7MKJ - chains J and L of the 9 polymer chains in the assembly; structure by electron microscopy, 2.90 A resolution.

== Chain J ==
Name: DNA-directed RNA polymerase subunit beta'
From: Escherichia coli
Notes: EC 2.7.7.6
Reference sequence: A0A4S1NBU2 (A0A4S1NBU2_ECOLX); residues 1-1407 here = UniProt positions 1-1407
Sequence (1407 residues; numbered 1 to 1407; the number before each row is that of its first residue):
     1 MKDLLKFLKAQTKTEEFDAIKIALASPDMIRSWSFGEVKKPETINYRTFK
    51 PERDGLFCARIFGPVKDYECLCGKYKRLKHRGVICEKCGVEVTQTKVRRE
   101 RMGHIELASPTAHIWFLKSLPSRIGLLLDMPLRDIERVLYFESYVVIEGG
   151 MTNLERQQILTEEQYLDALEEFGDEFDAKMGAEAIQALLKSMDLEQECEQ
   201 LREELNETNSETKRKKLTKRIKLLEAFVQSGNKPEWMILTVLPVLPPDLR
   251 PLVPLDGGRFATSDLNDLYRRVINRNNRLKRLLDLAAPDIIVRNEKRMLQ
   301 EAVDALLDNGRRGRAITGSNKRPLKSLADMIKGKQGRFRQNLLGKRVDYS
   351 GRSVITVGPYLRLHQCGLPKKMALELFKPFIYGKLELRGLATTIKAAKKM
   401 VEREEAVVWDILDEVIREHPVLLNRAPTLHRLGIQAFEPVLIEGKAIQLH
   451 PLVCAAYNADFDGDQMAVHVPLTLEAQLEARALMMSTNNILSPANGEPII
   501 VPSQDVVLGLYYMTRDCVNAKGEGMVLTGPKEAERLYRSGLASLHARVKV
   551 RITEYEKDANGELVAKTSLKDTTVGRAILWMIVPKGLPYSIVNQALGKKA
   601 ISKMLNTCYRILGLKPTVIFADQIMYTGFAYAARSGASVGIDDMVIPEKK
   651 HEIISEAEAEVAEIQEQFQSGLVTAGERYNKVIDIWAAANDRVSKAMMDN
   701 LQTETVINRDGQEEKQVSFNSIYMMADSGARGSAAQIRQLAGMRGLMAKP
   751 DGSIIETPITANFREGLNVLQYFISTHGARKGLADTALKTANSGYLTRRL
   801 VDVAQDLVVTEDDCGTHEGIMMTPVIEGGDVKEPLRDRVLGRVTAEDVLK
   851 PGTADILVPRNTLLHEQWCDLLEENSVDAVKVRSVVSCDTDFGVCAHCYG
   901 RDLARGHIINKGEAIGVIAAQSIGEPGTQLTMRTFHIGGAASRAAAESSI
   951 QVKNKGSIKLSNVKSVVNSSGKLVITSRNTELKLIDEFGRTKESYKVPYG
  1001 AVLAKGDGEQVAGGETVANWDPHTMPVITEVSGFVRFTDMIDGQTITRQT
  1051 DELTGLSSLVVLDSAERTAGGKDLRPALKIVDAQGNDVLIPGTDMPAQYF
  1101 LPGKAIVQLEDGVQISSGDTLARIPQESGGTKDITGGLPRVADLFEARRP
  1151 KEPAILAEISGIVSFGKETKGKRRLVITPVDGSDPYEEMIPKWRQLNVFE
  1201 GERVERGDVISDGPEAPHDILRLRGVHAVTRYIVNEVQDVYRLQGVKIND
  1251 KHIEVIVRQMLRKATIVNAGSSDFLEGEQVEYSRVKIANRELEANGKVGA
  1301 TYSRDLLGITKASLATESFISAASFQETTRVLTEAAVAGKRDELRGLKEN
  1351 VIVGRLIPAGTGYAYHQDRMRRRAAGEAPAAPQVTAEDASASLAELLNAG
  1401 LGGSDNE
Disordered / not traced: 1-15, 932-947, 1127-1134, 1376-1407
Differences from the reference sequence: conflict V1384 (Met in A0A4S1NBU2)
Bound ions: Zn2+ site 1: C70, C72, C85; Mg2+: D460, D462, D464; Zn2+ site 2: C814, C888, C898

== Chain L ==
Name: RNA polymerase sigma factor RpoD
From: Escherichia coli
Reference sequence: Q0P6L9 (Q0P6L9_ECOLX); residue numbers follow UniProt; this construct covers 1-613
Sequence (613 residues; numbered 1 to 613; the number before each row is that of its first residue):
     1 MEQNPQSQLKLLVTRGKEQGYLTYAEVNDHLPEDIVDSDQIEDIIQMIND
    51 MGIQVMEEAPDADDLMLAENTADEDAAEAAAQVLSSVESEIGRTTDPVRM
   101 YMREMGTVELLTREGEIDIAKRIEDGINQVQCSVAEYPEAITYLLEQYDR
   151 VEAEEARLSDLITGFVDPNAEEDLAPTATHVGSELSQEDLDDDEDEDEED
   201 GDDDSADDDNSIDPELAREKFAELRAQYVVTRDTIKAKGRSHATAQEEIL
   251 KLSEVFKQFRLVPKQFDYLVNSMRVMMDRVRTQERLIMKLCVEQCKMPKK
   301 NFITLFTGNETSDTWFNAAIAMNKPWSEKLHDVSEEVHRALQKLQQIEEE
   351 TGLTIEQVKDINRRMSIGEAKARRAKKEMVEANLRLVISIAKKYTNRGLQ
   401 FLDLIQEGNIGLMKAVDKFEYRRGYKFSTYATWWIRQAITRSIADQARTI
   451 RIPVHMIETINKLNRISRQMLQEMGREPTPEELAERMLMPEDKIRKVLKI
   501 AKEPISMETPIGDDEDSHLGDFIEDTTLELPLDSATTESLRAATHDVLAG
   551 LTAREAKVLRMRFGIDMNTDYTLEEVGKQFDVTRERIRQIEAKALRKLRH
   601 PSRSEVLRSFLDD
Disordered / not traced: 1-89, 167-212, 237-241, 612-613
Small-molecule neighbours: chapso (1N7): I511, L519, F522, I523

== Chain J / chain L interface ==
Residue-residue contacts (83):
  E42(J) with R451(L), salt bridge
  T43(J) with T449(L), hydrogen bond (side chain-backbone)
  I44(J) with I450(L)
  Y46(J) with I450(L), hydrophobic; R451(L); I452(L), hydrophobic; P453(L); I500(L), hydrophobic
  K79(J) with T569(L)
  R137(J) with I91(L)
  Y140(J) with T95(L); M100(L), hydrophobic
  E142(J) with I91(L); G92(L); M100(L); R103(L), salt bridge
  P251(J) with M507(L), hydrophobic
  V253(J) with M507(L), hydrophobic; I523(L), hydrophobic
  L255(J) with I505(L), hydrophobic; I523(L), hydrophobic
  G258(J) with A501(L)
  R259(J) with E503(L), hydrogen bond (side chain-backbone); I505(L)
  F260(J) with I450(L), hydrophobic; P504(L); I505(L), hydrogen bond (backbone-backbone)
  A261(J) with P504(L); I505(L); M507(L); I523(L), hydrophobic
  T262(J) with P504(L); I505(L), hydrogen bond (backbone-backbone); S506(L); M507(L), hydrogen bond (backbone-backbone)
  D264(J) with S506(L), hydrogen bond; E508(L)
  R270(J) with Q446(L); R448(L); T449(L)
  N274(J) with Q446(L)
  R275(J) with D403(L), salt bridge
  R278(J) with D403(L); E407(L), salt bridge; I410(L); Q446(L), hydrogen bond
  R281(J) with E407(L), salt bridge; I410(L)
  L282(J) with Q406(L); I410(L), hydrophobic
  L285(J) with I410(L), hydrophobic
  A287(J) with M413(L), hydrophobic
  P288(J) with K377(L)
  I290(J) with E381(L); L384(L), hydrophobic
  I291(J) with V380(L), hydrophobic; Q406(L); N409(L); M413(L), hydrophobic
  N294(J) with Y101(L); L402(L); Q406(L), hydrogen bond
  E295(J) with Q406(L)
  R297(J) with M100(L)
  M298(J) with L402(L), hydrophobic; D403(L); Q406(L)
  E301(J) with P97(L)
  G313(J) with T95(L)
  R314(J) with Q400(L), hydrogen bond
  N320(J) with T509(L), hydrogen bond
  R322(J) with E508(L); P510(L)
  Q335(J) with D516(L), hydrogen bond
  Y382(J) with L532(L), hydrophobic
  T392(J) with S609(L), hydrogen bond
  T393(J) with S609(L), hydrogen bond; F610(L)
  I394(J) with L532(L), hydrophobic; T536(L)
  K395(J) with L532(L); T536(L)
  K398(J) with L532(L)
Other interface residues (no listed pair), chain J (54 interface residues in all): N45, F141, L252, S263, R271, D289, R293, I316, K325, A396
Other interface residues (no listed pair), chain L (52 interface residues in all): T94, E104, M105, M456, K502, E515, L519, A535, V606

== Summary ==
54 residues of chain J and 52 residues of chain L are in contact; the contacts include 13 hydrogen bonds and 5
salt bridges. Polar pairs include E42(J)-R451(L), E142(J)-R103(L) and R275(J)-D403(L). Chain L binds chapso.
Chain J is DNA-directed RNA polymerase subunit beta' and chain L is RNA polymerase sigma factor RpoD, both
from Escherichia coli; the structure, Cryo-EM structure of Escherichia coli RNA polymerase bound to T7A1
promoter DNA, was determined by electron microscopy, deposited together with 7MKD, 7MKE and 7MKI.
